7BC3 - chains A and C of the 4 polymer chains in the assembly; structure by electron microscopy, 2.90 A resolution.

== Chain A ==
Molecule: Structural polyprotein
From: Kashmir bee virus
Reference sequence: Q6SQI6 (Q6SQI6_9VIRU); residues 1-208 here correspond to UniProt positions 558-765 (UniProt number = residue number + 557)
Sequence (208 residues; each row starts with the number of its first residue):
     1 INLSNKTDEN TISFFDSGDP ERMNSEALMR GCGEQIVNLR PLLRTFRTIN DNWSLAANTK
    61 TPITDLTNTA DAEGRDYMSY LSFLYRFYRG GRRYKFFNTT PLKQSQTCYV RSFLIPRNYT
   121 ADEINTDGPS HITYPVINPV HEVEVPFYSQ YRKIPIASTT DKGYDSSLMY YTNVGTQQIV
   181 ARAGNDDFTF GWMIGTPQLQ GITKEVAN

== Chain C ==
Molecule: Structural polyprotein
From: Kashmir bee virus
Reference sequence: Q80AG2 (Q80AG2_9VIRU); aligned to UniProt positions 381-670 over residues 1-290 (the alignment contains insertions or deletions, so no single offset holds)
Sequence (290 residues; each row starts with the number of its first residue):
     1 SKPRNQNQVM PLQNVPGWGY SLYKGIDMSV PLAYDPNNEL GDLRDVFPSA VDEMAIGYVC
    61 GNPAIKHVLT WSTTDVVQNP ISNGDDWGGV IPVGMPCYSK TIRAVKGATS TKTEVMDPAP
   121 CEYVANLFSY WRATMCYRIT VVKTAFHTGR LEIFFEPGSI PTVRTADNLG PDQTQLNGTI
   181 APSDNNYKYI LDLTNDTEVT IKVPYVSNKM FMKTVGIYGA HDEDNWNFDE SFTGFLCIRP
   241 ITKLMAPDTV SQKVSIVVWK WAEDVVVVEP KPLTSGPTQV YNPPAVARDL
Disordered / not traced: 107
Differences from the reference sequence: conflict Leu-12 (Tyr392 in Q80AG2)

== Chain A / chain C interface ==
Contacting residue pairs (185; chain A residue first):
  Ile-1(A) with Thr-194(C)
  Asn-2(A) with Asn-195(C), hydrogen bond (backbone-side chain)
  Ser-4(A) with Ala-145(C); Thr-194(C); Asn-195(C), hydrogen bond
  Asn-5(A) with Lys-143(C), hydrogen bond; Thr-144(C); Ala-145(C); Asn-195(C); Thr-197(C)
  Lys-6(A) with Asn-195(C), hydrogen bond (backbone-backbone); Asp-196(C); Thr-197(C), hydrogen bond (backbone-side chain)
  Thr-7(A) with Asp-196(C); Thr-197(C), hydrogen bond; Glu-198(C)
  Asp-8(A) with Asp-196(C), hydrogen bond (backbone-side chain)
  Glu-9(A) with Arg-138(C), salt bridge; Glu-198(C), hydrogen bond (backbone-side chain)
  Asn-10(A) with Tyr-189(C); Asp-196(C); Glu-198(C); Val-199(C); Thr-200(C), hydrogen bond (backbone-backbone)
  Thr-11(A) with Thr-200(C)
  Ile-12(A) with Thr-200(C), hydrogen bond (backbone-backbone); Ile-201(C); Lys-202(C), hydrogen bond (backbone-backbone)
  Ser-13(A) with Lys-202(C)
  Phe-14(A) with Phe-155(C), hydrophobic; Tyr-187(C); Ile-201(C), hydrophobic; Lys-202(C); Val-203(C), hydrophobic; Leu-236(C), hydrophobic
  Phe-15(A) with Phe-155(C), hydrophobic; Tyr-187(C), hydrophobic; Pro-204(C); Val-206(C), hydrophobic
  Pro-20(A) with Asp-264(C)
  Glu-21(A) with Asp-264(C)
  Met-23(A) with Arg-132(C)
  Asn-24(A) with Arg-132(C), hydrogen bond; Asp-264(C), hydrogen bond (side chain-backbone); Val-266(C)
  Ala-27(A) with Met-210(C); Phe-211(C)
  Leu-28(A) with Phe-211(C); Val-266(C), hydrophobic
  Arg-30(A) with Met-210(C)
  Gly-31(A) with Met-210(C)
  Cys-32(A) with Val-268(C), hydrogen bond (side chain-backbone)
  Ile-36(A) with Ile-56(C); Phe-128(C), hydrophobic; Val-267(C), hydrophobic
  Val-37(A) with Ala-55(C); Ile-56(C), hydrogen bond (backbone-backbone)
  Asn-38(A) with Asp-52(C), hydrogen bond; Met-54(C); Ala-55(C)
  Leu-39(A) with Met-54(C), hydrogen bond (backbone-backbone)
  Arg-40(A) with Asp-52(C), salt bridge; Met-54(C)
  Pro-41(A) with Tyr-23(C)
  Leu-43(A) with Met-54(C), hydrophobic
  Arg-44(A) with Leu-22(C); Tyr-23(C)
  Thr-45(A) with Ser-21(C); Leu-22(C); Tyr-23(C)
  Phe-46(A) with Tyr-20(C), hydrogen bond (backbone-backbone); Ser-21(C); Asp-27(C)
  Arg-47(A) with Ser-21(C); Pro-270(C)
  Ala-72(A) with Asn-282(C)
  Glu-73(A) with Gln-279(C); Val-280(C), hydrogen bond (backbone-backbone)
  Gly-74(A) with Thr-278(C), hydrogen bond (backbone-side chain)
  Arg-75(A) with Thr-278(C), hydrogen bond (backbone-side chain)
  Tyr-77(A) with Leu-127(C), hydrophobic; Pro-270(C), hydrogen bond (side chain-backbone)
  Tyr-80(A) with Tyr-123(C), hydrogen bond (backbone-side chain); Asn-126(C); Leu-127(C), hydrophobic; Thr-278(C)
  Phe-83(A) with Tyr-123(C); Val-280(C), hydrophobic
  Leu-84(A) with Val-59(C), hydrophobic; Tyr-123(C), hydrophobic
  Tyr-85(A) with Glu-53(C), hydrogen bond (side chain-backbone); Met-54(C), hydrogen bond
  Phe-87(A) with Phe-47(C), hydrophobic
  Arg-89(A) with Leu-40(C); Gly-41(C); Leu-43(C); Val-46(C)
  Arg-93(A) with Asp-27(C), salt bridge
  Lys-95(A) with Tyr-20(C); Asp-27(C), salt bridge; Ser-29(C)
  Leu-114(A) with Leu-32(C)
  Pro-129(A) with Leu-32(C)
  Ser-130(A) with Leu-32(C)
  His-131(A) with Val-30(C); Leu-32(C)
  Asn-138(A) with Pro-16(C)
  Val-140(A) with Pro-16(C), hydrophobic
  Glu-142(A) with Asp-27(C); Met-28(C); Ser-29(C); Val-30(C), hydrogen bond (backbone-backbone)
  Val-143(A) with Ser-29(C); Val-30(C); Leu-32(C), hydrophobic
  Glu-144(A) with Val-30(C), hydrogen bond (backbone-backbone); Pro-31(C); Leu-32(C), hydrogen bond (backbone-backbone)
  Pro-146(A) with Leu-32(C); Ala-33(C), hydrophobic; Asn-38(C)
  Phe-147(A) with Leu-40(C), hydrophobic
  Tyr-148(A) with Leu-32(C); Ala-33(C); Tyr-34(C)
  Arg-152(A) with Asp-45(C), hydrogen bond (side chain-backbone); Val-46(C)
  Lys-153(A) with Val-46(C), hydrogen bond (side chain-backbone)
  Leu-168(A) with Leu-32(C), hydrophobic
  Asp-187(A) with Glu-39(C); Leu-40(C), hydrogen bond (side chain-backbone)
  Thr-189(A) with Phe-47(C); Met-54(C)
  Phe-190(A) with Phe-47(C); Met-54(C), hydrophobic
  Gly-191(A) with Phe-47(C); Glu-53(C)
  Trp-192(A) with Pro-48(C)
  Met-193(A) with Glu-53(C); Tyr-58(C); Val-59(C), hydrophobic; Asn-62(C)
  Thr-196(A) with Pro-118(C), hydrogen bond (side chain-backbone); Ala-119(C); Pro-120(C); Tyr-123(C)
  Pro-197(A) with Pro-118(C); Tyr-123(C); Val-280(C), hydrophobic
  Gln-198(A) with Val-115(C); Met-116(C); Val-280(C); Tyr-281(C), hydrogen bond (backbone-backbone)
  Leu-199(A) with Glu-114(C); Val-115(C); Met-116(C), hydrogen bond (backbone-backbone); Pro-118(C), hydrophobic; Tyr-123(C), hydrophobic; Gln-279(C); Tyr-281(C)
  Gln-200(A) with Thr-113(C); Glu-114(C); Gln-279(C), hydrogen bond (backbone-backbone); Val-280(C); Tyr-281(C)
  Gly-201(A) with Glu-114(C), hydrogen bond (backbone-backbone); Tyr-218(C)
  Ile-202(A) with Lys-112(C); Thr-113(C); Glu-114(C), hydrogen bond (backbone-side chain); Tyr-218(C), hydrophobic; Gly-219(C); Ser-275(C)
  Thr-203(A) with Thr-111(C); Lys-112(C); Thr-113(C), hydrogen bond
  Lys-204(A) with Thr-111(C); Lys-112(C), hydrogen bond (backbone-backbone); Ala-166(C), hydrogen bond (side chain-backbone)
  Val-206(A) with Thr-109(C), hydrogen bond (backbone-side chain); Ser-110(C), hydrogen bond (backbone-backbone)
  Ala-207(A) with Ala-108(C); Thr-109(C)
  Asn-208(A) with Lys-106(C); Ser-110(C)
Also at the interface, not in a pair above, chain A (92 interface residues in all): Leu-3, Ser-17, Glu-34, Leu-42, Leu-81, Phe-97, Ser-112, Phe-113, Ile-137, Pro-139, Val-145, Glu-205
Also at the interface, not in a pair above, chain C (93 interface residues in all): Asn-14, Gly-17, Asp-42, Thr-134, Phe-146, Ile-153, Lys-188, Pro-277, Pro-283

== In short ==
Chain A and chain C form an interface of 92 and 93 residues respectively, with 42 hydrogen bonds and 4 salt
bridges. Polar pairs include Glu-9(A)/Arg-138(C), Arg-40(A)/Asp-52(C) and Arg-93(A)/Asp-27(C).
Here chain A is Structural polyprotein and chain C is Structural polyprotein, both from Kashmir bee virus.
Entry 7BC3 (Native virion of Kashmir bee virus at acidic pH) was determined by electron microscopy, deposited
together with 7BE9, 7BG8 and 7BGK.
